Entry 6OMB (electron microscopy, 3.70 A resolution); this record covers chains E and G of the 6 polymer chains in the assembly.

== Chain E ==
Molecule: Cell division control protein 48
From: Saccharomyces cerevisiae (strain ATCC 204508 / S288c)
Notes: EC 3.6.4.6
Reference sequence: P25694 (CDC48_YEAST); numbering as in UniProt (aligned over 1-835)
Amino-acid sequence (835 residues; numbered 1 to 835; the number before each row is that of its first residue):
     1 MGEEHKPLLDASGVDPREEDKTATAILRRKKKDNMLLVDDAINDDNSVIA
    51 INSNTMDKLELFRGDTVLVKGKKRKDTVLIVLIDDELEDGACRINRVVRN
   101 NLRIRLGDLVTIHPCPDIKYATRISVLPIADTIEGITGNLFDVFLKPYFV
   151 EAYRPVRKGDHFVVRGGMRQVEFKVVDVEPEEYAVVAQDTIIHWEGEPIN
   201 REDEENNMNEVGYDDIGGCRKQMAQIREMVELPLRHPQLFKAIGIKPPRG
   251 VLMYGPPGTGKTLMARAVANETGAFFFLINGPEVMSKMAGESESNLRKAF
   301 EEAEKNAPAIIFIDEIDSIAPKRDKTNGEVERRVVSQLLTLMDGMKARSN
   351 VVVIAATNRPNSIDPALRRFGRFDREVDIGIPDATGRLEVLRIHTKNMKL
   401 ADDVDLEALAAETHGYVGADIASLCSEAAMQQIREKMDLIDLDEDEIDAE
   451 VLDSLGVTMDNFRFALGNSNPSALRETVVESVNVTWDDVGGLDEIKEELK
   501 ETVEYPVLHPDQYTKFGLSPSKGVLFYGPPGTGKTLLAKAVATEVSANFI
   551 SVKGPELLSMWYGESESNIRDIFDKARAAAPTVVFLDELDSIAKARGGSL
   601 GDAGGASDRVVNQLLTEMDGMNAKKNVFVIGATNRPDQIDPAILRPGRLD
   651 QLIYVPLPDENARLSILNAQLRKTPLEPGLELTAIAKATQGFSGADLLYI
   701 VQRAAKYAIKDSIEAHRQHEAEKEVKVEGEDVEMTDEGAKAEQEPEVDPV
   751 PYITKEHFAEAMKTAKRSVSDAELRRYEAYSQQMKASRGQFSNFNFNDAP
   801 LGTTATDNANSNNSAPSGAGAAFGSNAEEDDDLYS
Disordered / not traced: 1-210, 469-480, 714-751, 797-835
Ligand contacts:
  - ADP (adenosine-5'-diphosphate), molecule 1: Asp215, Ile216, Gly217, Gly258, Thr259, Gly260, Lys261, Thr262, Leu263, Arg266, Val390, Ile393, His394, Gly418, Ala419
  - ADP, molecule 2: Asp488, Val489, Gly490, Pro530, Gly531, Thr532, Gly533, Lys534, Thr535, Leu536, Ile666, Gln670, Gly694, Ala695, Leu698
  - ADP / beryllium trifluoride, molecule 1: Asp343, Arg369, Arg372
  - ADP / beryllium trifluoride, molecule 2: Asp619, Arg645, Arg648
Curated features (UniProtKB/Swiss-Prot):
  - binding site (ATP): Pro257 to Leu263, Asn358, His394, Gly531 to Leu536
  - modified residue: Ser472 (Phosphoserine), Ser519 (Phosphoserine), Thr735 (Phosphothreonine), Ser770 (Phosphoserine)
  - cross-link (Glycyl lysine isopeptide (Lys-Gly)): Lys305 (interchain with G-Cter in ubiquitin), Lys322 (interchain with G-Cter in ubiquitin), Lys346 (interchain with G-Cter in ubiquitin), Lys522 (interchain with G-Cter in ubiquitin), Lys539 (interchain with G-Cter in ubiquitin), Lys594 (interchain with G-Cter in ubiquitin), Lys673 (interchain with G-Cter in ubiquitin)
  - mutagenesis: Lys261 (K261A: Moderate reduction in growth rate; K261T: Probable loss of ATP binding. Complete loss of catalytic activity), Glu315 (E315A: Moderate reduction in growth rate; E315D: Severe loss of catalytic activity without affecting cooperativity between the 2 ATP-binding regions. Slight reduction in growth rate ...), Asn358 (N358A: Slight reduction in growth rate. Restores cell growth; when associated with Q-315), Arg369 (R369A: No effect on growth rate. Restores cell growth; when associated with Q-315), Pro471 (P471A/S: Restores cell growth; when associated with Q-315), Arg475 (R475H: Restores cell growth; when associated with Q-315), Lys534 (K534A/T: Severe loss of catalytic activity. Lethal), Glu588 (E588D: Moderate reduction in growth rate; E588Q: Lethal), Arg645 (R645A: Lethal)
What the authors report for this chain:
  - binding site for Substrate of Cdc48 (chain G): Lys287, Met288, Ala289, Met560, Trp561, Tyr562

== Chain G ==
Molecule: Substrate of Cdc48
From: Saccharomyces cerevisiae S288C
Amino-acid sequence (22 residues; each row starts with the number of its first residue; X marks 22 residues of unknown identity (built as UNK)):
     1 XXXXXXXXXXXXXXXXXXXXXX

== How chain E and chain G interact ==
Chain E residues in contact with chain G, 7 residues: Lys287, Met288, Ala289, Asn327, Met560, Trp561, Tyr562

== In short ==
No residue of chain E is in contact with chain G. Ligands of chain E: ADP / beryllium trifluoride and ADP.
UniProt lists 15 ATP-binding residues and 9 mutagenesis sites on chain E. The paper reports a binding site for
Substrate of Cdc48 (chain G) at Lys287(E), Met288(E) and Ala289(E) among others.
Chain E is Cell division control protein 48 (Saccharomyces cerevisiae (strain ATCC 204508 / S288c)) and chain
G is Substrate of Cdc48 (Saccharomyces cerevisiae S288C); the structure, Cdc48 Hexamer (Subunits A to E) with
substrate bound to the central pore, was determined by electron microscopy, deposited together with 6OPC.
